PDB entry 7Q0S | electron microscopy, 4.00 A resolution | chains A and D of the 8 polymer chains in the assembly

# Chain A (and D)
Protein: Glycogen [starch] synthase, muscle
From: Homo sapiens
Notes: EC 2.4.1.11; chain D of this document is another copy of the same molecule, construct and numbering; everything in this record applies to it too
UniProtKB: P13807 (GYS1_HUMAN); residues 1-737 here = UniProt positions 1-737
Chain sequence (737 residues; numbered 1 to 737; the number before each row is that of its first residue):
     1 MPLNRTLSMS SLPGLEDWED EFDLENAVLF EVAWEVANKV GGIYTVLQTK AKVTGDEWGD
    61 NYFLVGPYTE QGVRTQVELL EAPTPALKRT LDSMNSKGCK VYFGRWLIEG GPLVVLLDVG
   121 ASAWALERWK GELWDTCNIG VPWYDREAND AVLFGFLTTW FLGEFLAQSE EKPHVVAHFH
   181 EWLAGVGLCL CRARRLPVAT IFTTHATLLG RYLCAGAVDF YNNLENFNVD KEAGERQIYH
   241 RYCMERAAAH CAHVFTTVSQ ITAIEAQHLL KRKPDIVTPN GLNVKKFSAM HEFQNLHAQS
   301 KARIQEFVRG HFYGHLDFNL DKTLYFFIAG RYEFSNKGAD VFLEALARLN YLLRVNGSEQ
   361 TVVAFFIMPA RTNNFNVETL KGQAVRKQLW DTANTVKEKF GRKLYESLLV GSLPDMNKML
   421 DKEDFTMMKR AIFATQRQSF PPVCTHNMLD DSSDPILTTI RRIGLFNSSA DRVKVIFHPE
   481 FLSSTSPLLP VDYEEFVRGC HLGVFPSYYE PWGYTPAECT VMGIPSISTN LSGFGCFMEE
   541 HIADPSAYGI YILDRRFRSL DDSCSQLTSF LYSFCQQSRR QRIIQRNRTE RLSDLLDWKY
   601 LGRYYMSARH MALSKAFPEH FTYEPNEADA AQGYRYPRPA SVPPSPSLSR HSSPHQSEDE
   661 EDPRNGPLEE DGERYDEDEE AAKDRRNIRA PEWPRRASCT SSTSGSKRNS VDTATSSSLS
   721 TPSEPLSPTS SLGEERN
Unresolved in the structure: 1-12, 290-292, 630-636, 643-737
Small-molecule neighbours: 6-O-phosphono-alpha-D-glucopyranose (G6P): Q294, H297, A298, K301, H501, R579, R582, I583, R586
UniProt features mapped onto this chain:
  - binding site (UDP): K39, R331, T515
  - binding site (UDP-alpha-D-glucose): H205, R211, R331, E510, W512, G513
  - binding site (alpha-D-glucose 6-phosphate): H291, E292, Q294, H297, K301, H501, R582, R586
  - modified residue: S8 (Phosphoserine), S11 (Phosphoserine), S412 (Phosphoserine), S641 (Phosphoserine), S645 (Phosphoserine), S649 (Phosphoserine), S652 (Phosphoserine), S653 (Phosphoserine), S657 (Phosphoserine), S698 (Phosphoserine), T700 (Phosphothreonine), S710 (Phosphoserine), T721 (Phosphothreonine), S727 (Phosphoserine), S731 (Phosphoserine)
  - natural variant: G464 (G464S: In NIDDM)
From the paper describing this entry:
  - conformationally variable residues (order/disorder transition, side-chain flip): M290 to E292, R586
  - mutagenesis - R582A/R586A: abolished binding to 6-O-phosphono-alpha-D-glucopyranose

# How chain A and chain D interact
Contacting residue pairs (37; chain A residue first):
  E306(A) - Y405(D)  hydrogen bond
  R309(A) - Y405(D)
  L316(A) - V410(D)
  R386(A) - Y405(D)
  L389(A) - L408(D)  hydrophobic
  W390(A) - Y405(D)
  V396(A) - L404(D)  hydrophobic
  K397(A) - E398(D)  salt bridge
  K397(A) - G401(D)
  E398(A) - K397(D)  salt bridge
  F400(A) - F400(D)  hydrophobic
  G401(A) - K397(D)
  L404(A) - V396(D)  hydrophobic
  L404(A) - M428(D)  hydrophobic
  Y405(A) - E306(D)  hydrogen bond
  Y405(A) - R309(D)
  Y405(A) - R386(D)
  Y405(A) - W390(D)
  L408(A) - L389(D)  hydrophobic
  L408(A) - I432(D)  hydrophobic
  V410(A) - L316(D)
  G411(A) - I432(D)
  G411(A) - T435(D)
  S412(A) - I432(D)
  L413(A) - I432(D)
  P414(A) - M428(D)  hydrophobic
  M416(A) - M416(D)
  M416(A) - L420(D)  hydrophobic
  N417(A) - N417(D)
  L420(A) - M416(D)  hydrophobic
  M428(A) - L404(D)  hydrophobic
  M428(A) - P414(D)  hydrophobic
  I432(A) - L408(D)  hydrophobic
  I432(A) - G411(D)
  I432(A) - S412(D)
  I432(A) - L413(D)
  T435(A) - G411(D)
Other interface residues (no listed pair), chain A (30 interface residues in all): G314, A393, E406, L409, A431
Other interface residues (no listed pair), chain D (30 interface residues in all): G314, A393, E406, L409, A431

# Overview
The chain A/chain D interface involves 30 residues from each chain; the contacts include 2 hydrogen bonds and
2 salt bridges. Polar pairs include K397(A)-E398(D) and E306(A)-Y405(D). Ligands of chain A:
6-O-phosphono-alpha-D-glucopyranose. From the paper: R582A/R586A of chain A abolish binding to
6-O-phosphono-alpha-D-glucopyranose; conformational variability at M290(A) and R586(A).
Both chains are Glycogen [starch] synthase, muscle (Homo sapiens). Entry 7Q0S (Human GYS1-GYG1 complex
inhibited-like state bound to glucose-6-phosphate) was determined by electron microscopy together with 7Q0B,
7Q12 and 7Q13 from the same study.
